Entry 5TBZ (X-ray diffraction, 7.00 A resolution (low resolution: residue-level contacts below are approximate; hydrogen-bond / salt-bridge calls are withheld)); this record covers chains B and D of the 5 polymer chains in the assembly.

Chain B:
Protein: DNA-directed RNA polymerase subunit alpha
Source organism: Escherichia coli O157:H7
Notes: EC 2.7.7.6
Reference sequence: P0A7Z6 (RPOA_ECO57); residues 1-235 here = UniProt positions 1-235
Amino-acid sequence (242 residues; numbered -6 to 235; the number before each row is that of its first residue; numbers below 1 keep their minus sign (Ala-6 is residue -6)):
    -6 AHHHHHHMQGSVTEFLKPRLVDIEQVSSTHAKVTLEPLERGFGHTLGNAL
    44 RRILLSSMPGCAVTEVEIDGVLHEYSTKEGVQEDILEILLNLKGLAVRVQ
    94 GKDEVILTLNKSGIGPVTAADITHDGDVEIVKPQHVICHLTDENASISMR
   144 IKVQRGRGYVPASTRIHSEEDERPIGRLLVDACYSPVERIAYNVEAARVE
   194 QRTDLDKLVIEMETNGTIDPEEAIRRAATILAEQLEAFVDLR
Disordered / not traced: -6 to 3, 160-173, 233-235
Sequence notes: expression tag (-6 to 0)

Chain D:
Protein: DNA-directed RNA polymerase subunit beta'
Source organism: Escherichia coli O157:H7
Notes: EC 2.7.7.6
Reference sequence: P0A8T8 (RPOC_ECO57); numbering as in UniProt (aligned over 1-1407)
Amino-acid sequence (1407 residues; numbered 1 to 1407; the number before each row is that of its first residue):
     1 MKDLLKFLKAQTKTEEFDAIKIALASPDMIRSWSFGEVKKPETINYRTFK
    51 PERDGLFCARIFGPVKDYECLCGKYKRLKHRGVICEKCGVEVTQTKVRRE
   101 RMGHIELASPTAHIWFLKSLPSRIGLLLDMPLRDIERVLYFESYVVIEGG
   151 MTNLERQQILTEEQYLDALEEFGDEFDAKMGAEAIQALLKSMDLEQECEQ
   201 LREELNETNSETKRKKLTKRIKLLEAFVQSGNKPEWMILTVLPVLPPDLR
   251 PLVPLDGGRFATSDLNDLYRRVINRNNRLKRLLDLAAPDIIVRNEKRMLQ
   301 EAVDALLDNGRRGRAITGSNKRPLKSLADMIKGKQGRFRQNLLGKRVDYS
   351 GRSVITVGPYLRLHQCGLPKKMALELFKPFIYGKLELRGLATTIKAAKKM
   401 VEREEAVVWDILDEVIREHPVLLNRAPTLHRLGIQAFEPVLIEGKAIQLH
   451 PLVCAAYNADFDGDQMAVHVPLTLEAQLEARALMMSTNNILSPANGEPII
   501 VPSQDVVLGLYYMTRDCVNAKGEGMVLTGPKEAERLYRSGLASLHARVKV
   551 RITEYEKDANGELVAKTSLKDTTVGRAILWMIVPKGLPYSIVNQALGKKA
   601 ISKMLNTCYRILGLKPTVIFADQIMYTGFAYAARSGASVGIDDMVIPEKK
   651 HEIISEAEAEVAEIQEQFQSGLVTAGERYNKVIDIWAAANDRVSKAMMDN
   701 LQTETVINRDGQEEKQVSFNSIYMMADSGARGSAAQIRQLAGMRGLMAKP
   751 DGSIIETPITANFREGLNVLQYFISTHGARKGLADTALKTANSGYLTRRL
   801 VDVAQDLVVTEDDCGTHEGIMMTPVIEGGDVKEPLRDRVLGRVTAEDVLK
   851 PGTADILVPRNTLLHEQWCDLLEENSVDAVKVRSVVSCDTDFGVCAHCYG
   901 RDLARGHIINKGEAIGVIAAQSIGEPGTQLTMRTFHIGGAASRAAAESSI
   951 QVKNKGSIKLSNVKSVVNSSGKLVITSRNTELKLIDEFGRTKESYKVPYG
  1001 AVLAKGDGEQVAGGETVANWDPHTMPVITEVSGFVRFTDMIDGQTITRQT
  1051 DELTGLSSLVVLDSAERTAGGKDLRPALKIVDAQGNDVLIPGTDMPAQYF
  1101 LPGKAIVQLEDGVQISSGDTLARIPQESGGTKDITGGLPRVADLFEARRP
  1151 KEPAILAEISGIVSFGKETKGKRRLVITPVDGSDPYEEMIPKWRQLNVFE
  1201 GERVERGDVISDGPEAPHDILRLRGVHAVTRYIVNEVQDVYRLQGVKIND
  1251 KHIEVIVRQMLRKATIVNAGSSDFLEGEQVEYSRVKIANRELEANGKVGA
  1301 TYSRDLLGITKASLATESFISAASFQETTRVLTEAAVAGKRDELRGLKEN
  1351 VIVGRLIPAGTGYAYHQDRMRRRAAGEAPAAPQVTAEDASASLAELLNAG
  1401 LGGSDNE
Disordered / not traced: 1-22, 43-65, 140-158, 937-940, 1371-1407
Cystine bridges: Cys70-Cys85

Chain B / chain D interface:
Contacting residue pairs (40):
  His37(B) - Tyr360(D)
  Leu48(B) - Glu534(D)
  Leu48(B) - Arg538(D)
  Glu80(B) - Arg551(D)
  Glu80(B) - Leu569(D)
  Leu83(B) - Val526(D)
  Leu83(B) - Leu527(D)
  Leu83(B) - Thr528(D)
  Leu83(B) - Arg551(D)
  Asn84(B) - Arg551(D)
  Lys86(B) - Val526(D)
  Lys86(B) - Lys531(D)
  Gly87(B) - Lys531(D)
  Tyr152(B) - Arg538(D)
  Ala155(B) - Met525(D)
  Ser156(B) - Met525(D)
  Asp174(B) - Met525(D)
  Asp174(B) - Val526(D)
  Asp174(B) - Arg535(D)
  Cys176(B) - Lys531(D)
  Cys176(B) - Arg535(D)
  Val180(B) - Glu534(D)
  Glu181(B) - Pro530(D)
  Glu181(B) - Glu534(D)
  Arg182(B) - Gly529(D)
  Arg182(B) - Pro530(D)
  Arg182(B) - Glu534(D)
  Arg182(B) - Met581(D)
  Ile183(B) - Glu534(D)
  Val187(B) - Tyr360(D)
  Glu188(B) - Tyr360(D)
  Arg191(B) - Trp409(D)
  Arg191(B) - Asp413(D)
  Arg191(B) - Leu441(D)
  Arg191(B) - Ile442(D)
  Arg191(B) - Glu443(D)
  Glu193(B) - Asp410(D)
  Arg195(B) - Glu443(D)
  Thr196(B) - Glu443(D)
  Asp197(B) - Glu443(D)
Also at the interface, not in a pair above, chain B (27 interface residues in all): Ile81, Pro154, Val192, Gln194
Also at the interface, not in a pair above, chain D (22 interface residues in all): Pro369, Ala406

Summary:
27 residues of chain B and 22 residues of chain D are in contact.
Here chain B is DNA-directed RNA polymerase subunit alpha and chain D is DNA-directed RNA polymerase subunit
beta', both from Escherichia coli O157:H7. Entry 5TBZ (E. Coli RNA Polymerase complexed with NusG) was
determined by X-ray diffraction.
